PDB entry 8XLS | electron microscopy, 2.30 A resolution | chains A and B of the 17 polymer chains in the assembly

== Chain A ==
Protein: Photosystem I P700 chlorophyll a apoprotein A1
Organism: Thalassiosira pseudonana CCMP1335
Notes: EC 1.97.1.12
UniProtKB: A0T0M8 (PSAA_THAPS); numbering as in UniProt (aligned over 1-752)
Sequence (752 residues; numbered 1 to 752; the number before each row is that of its first residue):
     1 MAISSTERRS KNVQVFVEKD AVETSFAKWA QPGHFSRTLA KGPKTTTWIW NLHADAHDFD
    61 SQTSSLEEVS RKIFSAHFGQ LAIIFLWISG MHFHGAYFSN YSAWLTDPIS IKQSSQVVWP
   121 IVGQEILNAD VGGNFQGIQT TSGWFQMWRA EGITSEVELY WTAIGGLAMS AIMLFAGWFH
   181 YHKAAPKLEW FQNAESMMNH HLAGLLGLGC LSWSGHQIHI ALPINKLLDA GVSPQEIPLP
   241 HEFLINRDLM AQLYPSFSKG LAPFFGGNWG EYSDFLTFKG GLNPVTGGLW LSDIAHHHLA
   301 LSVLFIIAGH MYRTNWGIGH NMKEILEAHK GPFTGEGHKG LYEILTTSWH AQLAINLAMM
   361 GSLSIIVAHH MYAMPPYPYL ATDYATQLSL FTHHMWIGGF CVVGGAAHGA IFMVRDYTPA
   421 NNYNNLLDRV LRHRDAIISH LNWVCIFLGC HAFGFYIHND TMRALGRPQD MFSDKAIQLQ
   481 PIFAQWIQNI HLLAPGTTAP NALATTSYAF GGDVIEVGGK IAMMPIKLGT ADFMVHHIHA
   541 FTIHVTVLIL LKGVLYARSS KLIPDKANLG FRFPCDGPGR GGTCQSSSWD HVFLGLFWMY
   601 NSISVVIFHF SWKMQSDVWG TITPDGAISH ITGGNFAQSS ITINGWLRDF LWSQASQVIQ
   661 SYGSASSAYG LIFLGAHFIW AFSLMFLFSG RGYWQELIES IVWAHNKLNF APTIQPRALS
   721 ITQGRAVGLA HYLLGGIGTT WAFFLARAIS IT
Unresolved in the structure: 1-11
Ion coordination: chlorophyll a Mg (4 sites), coordinated by Gln80, Gln116, Gln124, Thr498; 4Fe-4S cluster Fe: Cys575, Cys584 (shared with Cys558(B), Cys567(B) of chain B)
Small-molecule neighbours:
  - Zeaxanthin (5X6): Trp119, Pro120, Ile121
  - beta-carotene (BCR), molecule 1: Ile83, Leu86, Trp87
  - beta-carotene (BCR), molecule 2: Ile84, Trp87, Ile88, Gly204, Leu205, Leu208, Gly209, Ser212
  - beta-carotene (BCR), molecule 3: Phe85, Ile88, Thr162, Gly165, Gly166, Met169, Leu208, Leu211, Ser212, Phe265
  - beta-carotene (BCR), molecule 4: Leu211, Leu261, Phe264, Phe265, Leu299, Val303, Ile306, His310, Ile318
  - beta-carotene (BCR), molecule 5: Leu341, Ile344, Leu345, Ala351, Ala354, Ile355, Gly409, Phe412
  - beta-carotene (BCR), molecule 6: Ala354, Ala358, Met359, Ser362, Val402, Gly405, Ala406, Val547, Leu550, Leu551, Val554
  - beta-carotene (BCR), molecule 7: Trp694, Leu697, Ile698
  - chlorophyll a isomer (CL0): Phe453, Tyr456, Val535, Ile538, Phe541, Thr542, Tyr600, Asn601, Ser604, Val605, Phe608, Ile643, Trp646, Leu647, Leu651, Ala655, Ile659, Phe673, His677, Trp680, Tyr732, Gly736, Thr739, Thr740, Phe743
  - chlorophyll a (CLA), molecule 1: Val13, Gln14, Val15, Trp190, Asn193, Ser196, His200, Thr314, Asn315, Trp316
  - chlorophyll a (CLA), molecule 2: Val15, Val17, Lys19, Phe74, Phe78, Ile172, Met173, Phe175, Ala176, Phe179, His180, Ala184, Pro186, Trp190
  - chlorophyll a (CLA), molecule 3: Val22, Glu23, Thr24, Ser25, Phe26, Lys28, Trp29, His34, Lys72, Ser75, Ala76, Gly79, Ile83, Leu174, Gly177, Trp178, Tyr181, His182
  - chlorophyll a (CLA), molecule 4: Trp29, Pro32, Trp48, Ile49, Trp50, Leu52, His53
  - chlorophyll a (CLA), molecule 5: Trp29, His34, Phe35, Leu52, His53, Ala56, His57, Phe59, Gln62, Lys72, Ala76, Gly79, Gln80, Ile83
  - chlorophyll a (CLA), molecule 6: Thr46, Ile49, Trp50, Ile698, Ile701, Val702, His705, Phe710, Pro712, Ile714, Pro716, Arg717
  - chlorophyll a (CLA), molecule 7: Trp50, Phe678, Ile679, Phe682, Phe686, Leu719, Gln723, Ala726, Val727, Ala730, His731, Leu734
  - chlorophyll a (CLA), molecule 8: His53, Ala54, Asp55, Ala56, His57, Asp58, His350, Leu353, Leu357, Phe400, Cys401, Val403, Gly404, Ala407, His408, Ile411, Arg415, Phe571, Arg572, Trp589, Val592, Leu596, Leu734
  - chlorophyll a (CLA), molecule 9: His57, Phe59, Ile73, Ala76, His77, Gln80, Leu81, Ile84, Phe85, Ile88, Trp349, His350, Gln352, Leu353, Asn356, Leu357, Met360, His408
  - chlorophyll a (CLA), molecule 10: His57, Gln80, Ile83, Ile84, Trp87, Leu357, Met360, Ile397, Phe400, Cys401
  - chlorophyll a (CLA), molecule 11: Leu66, Ser70, His77, Leu188, Phe191, Gln192, Ala194, Met197, Met198, His201, Leu202, Leu205, Leu206, Met322, Leu326, Tyr342, Leu345, Thr346, Thr347, Ser348, Trp349, Gln352, Ile355, Asn356, Met359, Met360
  - chlorophyll a (CLA), molecule 12: Phe74, His77, Phe78, Leu81, Phe85, Met173, Trp190, Phe191, Asn193, Ser196, Met197, His200, His201, Gly204, Leu205
  - chlorophyll a (CLA), molecule 13: Ala82, Ile83, Leu86, Gln116, Val117, Val118, Trp119, Ile121, Val122, Gln124, Leu127, Ile138, Ser170, Leu174, Ala668, Leu671, Ile672
  - chlorophyll a (CLA), molecule 14: Leu86, Trp87, Ser89, Gly90, Met91, Phe93, His94, Phe98, Gln116, Val117, Trp119, Leu167
  - chlorophyll a (CLA), molecule 15: Trp87, Met91, His94, Ser115, Gln116, Ile138, Gln139, Thr140, Thr141, Ser142, Trp144, Ala668, Tyr669, Ile672, Gly675, Ala676, Ile679, Leu734, Gly738, Trp741, Leu745
  - chlorophyll a (CLA), molecule 16: Trp87, Met91, Thr141, Ser142, Trp144, Ser389, Leu390, Thr392, His393, Trp396, Ile397, Phe400, Ile737, Thr740, Trp741
  - chlorophyll a (CLA), molecule 17: Trp87, Ile88, Ser142, Gly143, Trp144, Met147, Leu206, Met360, Leu363, Ser364, Val367, Met371, Tyr377, Leu390, His393, His394, Ile397
  - chlorophyll a (CLA), molecule 18: Ala150, Glu151, Leu206, Gly209, Cys210, Trp213, Gln217, Leu289, Leu291, Ile294, His297, His298, Leu301, Phe305, Leu363, Ile366, Val367, His370, Met371, Pro376, Tyr377
  - chlorophyll a (CLA), molecule 19: Glu151, Gly152, Ile153, Glu158, Trp161, Thr162, Gly209, Ser212, Trp213, Gly215, His216, His219, Ile220, Ile224, Pro240, His241, Leu244
  - chlorophyll a (CLA), molecule 20: Glu158, Trp161, Leu239, Pro240, His241, Leu244, Ile245
  - chlorophyll a (CLA), molecule 21: Met198, Leu202, Leu206, Leu304, Phe305, Ala308, Met311, Tyr312, Met322, Ile325, Leu326, Met359, Leu427, Val430, Leu551, Val554, Leu555
  - chlorophyll a (CLA), molecule 22: Asn199, His200, Ala203, Gly204, Leu208, Ile306, His310, Tyr312, Thr314, Trp316, Ile318
  - chlorophyll a (CLA), molecule 23: Leu211, Ser212, Ser214, Gly215, Ile218, His219, Phe243, Leu244, Arg247, Phe257, Gly260, Leu261, Phe264, Phe265, Tyr272, Phe275, Leu276, Leu299
  - chlorophyll a (CLA), molecule 24: Phe264, Trp269, Gly270, Tyr272, Ser273, Leu276, Phe278, His296, Leu299, Ala300, Val303, Asn501
  - chlorophyll a (CLA), molecule 25: Thr277, Phe278, Gly280, Leu289, Asp293, Ile294, His296, His297, Ala300, Leu301, Leu304, His370, Met374, Pro376, Thr506
  - chlorophyll a (CLA), molecule 26: Phe278, Thr497, Thr498, Ala499, Pro500, Asn501, Ala502
  - chlorophyll a (CLA), molecule 27: Leu304, Met359, Ser362, Leu363, Ile366, His369, His370, Tyr372, Ala373, Met374, Thr506, Ser507, Phe510
  - chlorophyll a (CLA), molecule 28: Ile307, His310, Met311, Arg313, Ile318, Gly319, His320
  - chlorophyll a (CLA), molecule 29: Met311, His320, Glu324, Ile325, Ala328, His329
  - chlorophyll a (CLA), molecule 30: Ile325, Leu326, His329, Thr334, His338, Leu341, Leu345, Leu426, Leu427, Val430
  - chlorophyll a (CLA), molecule 31: Ala328, His329, Lys330, Gly331, Pro332, Phe333
  - chlorophyll a (CLA), molecule 32: Phe333, Thr334, Leu426, Arg429, Val430, Arg432, His433, Ile437, His440
  - chlorophyll a (CLA), molecule 33: Ile365, Ile366, His369, Met395, Val402, Ile543, Thr546, Val547, Leu550, Met599, Ser602, Ile603, Val606
  - chlorophyll a (CLA), molecule 34: His369, Tyr372, Phe391, Phe483, Ala484, Ile487, Gln488, His491, Phe510, Ile526, Leu528, His536, His539, Ile543, Val606, His609, Phe610, Lys613, Met614
  - chlorophyll a (CLA), molecule 35: Ala436, His440, Trp443
  - chlorophyll a (CLA), molecule 36: Ile437, His440, Leu441, Trp443, Val444, Ala540, Ile543, His544, Val547, Leu551
  - chlorophyll a (CLA), molecule 37: Ser439, Asn442, Trp443, Ile446
  - chlorophyll a (CLA), molecule 38: Asn442, Cys445, Ile446, Gly449, Cys450, Phe453, Gly454, Ile457, Phe541, Val545, Leu548, Ile549, Leu594, Phe597, Trp598
  - chlorophyll a (CLA), molecule 39: Trp443, Ile446, Phe447, Cys450, His451
  - chlorophyll a (CLA), molecule 40: Trp443, Val444, Phe447, Leu448, Gln480, Pro481, Ile482, Phe483, Ala484, Phe533, His536, His537, Ala540, His544
  - chlorophyll a (CLA), molecule 41: Cys450, His451, Gly454, Phe455, Ile457, His458, Thr461, Met462, Arg467, Asp470, Phe472, Ile477
  - chlorophyll a (CLA), molecule 42: Phe453, Ile457, Asp460, Phe541, Phe597, Trp598, Tyr600, Asn601, Ile643, Leu647, Trp680, Tyr732
  - chlorophyll a (CLA), molecule 43: Thr461, Ala464, Leu465
  - chlorophyll a (CLA), molecule 44: Trp486, Ile487, Ile490, His491, Ala494, Thr498, Ala499, Thr506, Phe510
  - chlorophyll a (CLA), molecule 45: Leu647, Leu651, Trp652, Trp680
  - chlorophyll a (CLA), molecule 46: Leu671, Leu674, Gly675, His677, Phe678, Trp680, Ala681, Leu684
  - chlorophyll a (CLA), molecule 47: Phe678, Ala681, Phe682, Leu684, Met685, Phe688, Ser689, Tyr693, Trp694, Leu697
  - chlorophyll a (CLA), molecule 48: Ile701, Ala704, His705, Leu708, Phe710
  - chlorophyll a (CLA), molecule 49: Trp703, Ala704, Lys707, Leu708
  - phylloquinone (PQN): Trp50, Met685, Phe686, Ser689, Gly690, Arg691, Trp694, Ile698, Arg717, Ala718, Leu719, Ser720, Gly724
  - 4Fe-4S cluster (SF4): Pro574, Cys575, Gly577, Pro578, Cys584, Ile721, Arg725
Swiss-Prot annotation at these positions:
  - binding site ([4Fe-4S] cluster): Cys575, Cys584
  - binding site (chlorophyll a'): His677
  - binding site (chlorophyll a): Met685, Tyr693
  - binding site (phylloquinone): Trp694

== Chain B ==
Protein: Photosystem I P700 chlorophyll a apoprotein A2
Organism: Thalassiosira pseudonana CCMP1335
Notes: EC 1.97.1.12
UniProtKB: A0T0M9 (PSAB_THAPS); residue numbers follow UniProt; this construct covers 1-733
Sequence (733 residues; numbered 1 to 733; the number before each row is that of its first residue):
     1 MATKFPKFSQ ALAQDPATRR IWYGIATAHD LEAHDGMTEE NLYQKIFASH FGHLAIIFLW
    61 TSGNLFHVAW QGNFEKWVSN PLKTRPIAHS IWDPHFGESA LKAFSKGNTY PVNITFSGLY
   121 QWWYTIGFRT NQELYKGSIG LLLLASVLLI AGWLHLQPKF RPSLSWFKNN ESRLNHHLSG
   181 LLGFSSLAWT GHLVHVAIPA SRGVHVGWDN FLTTPPHPAG LTPFFTGNWT VYAENPDSAT
   241 HVFNTSEGSG TAILTFLGGF HPQTQSLWLS DMAHHHLAIA VVFIVAGHMY RTNFGIGHNM
   301 KEILDAHRPP GGRLGAGHVG LFETITNSLH MQLGLALACL GVATSLTAQH MYALTPYAYL
   361 SKDFTTEAAL YTHHQYIAGF LMVGAFAHGA IFFVRDYDPE LNKNNVLARM LEHKEAIISH
   421 LSWASLFLGF HTLGLYIHND TVVAFGQPEK QILFEPLFAE YIQAASGKAV YQFNVLLASS
   481 TSPATAAGNQ VWLPGWLEAI NNPKTDLFLK IGPGDFLVHH AIALGLHVTA LILVKGALDA
   541 RGSKLMPDKK DFGYSFPCDG PGRGGTCDIS AWDAFYLAMF WMLNTIGWVT FYWHWKHMTI
   601 WGGNPGQFDE SSNYIMGWLR DYLWLNSSPL INGYNPFGMN NLSVWSWMFL FGHLIWATGF
   661 MFLISWRGYW QELIETLVWA HERTPLANLI RWRDKPVALS IVQARLVGLV HFSVGYILTY
   721 AAFVIASTSG KFA
Unresolved in the structure: 1, 733
Ion coordination: chlorophyll a Mg near Asp93 (its only coordinating residue here); 4Fe-4S cluster Fe: Cys558, Cys567 (shared with Cys575(A), Cys584(A) of chain A)
Small-molecule neighbours:
  - beta-carotene (BCR), molecule 1: Gly52, Ile56, Leu59, Leu149
  - beta-carotene (BCR), molecule 2: Leu54, Phe58, Trp60, Gly180, Leu181, Phe184, Ser185
  - beta-carotene (BCR), molecule 3: Leu187, Leu221, Phe224, Phe225, Val281, Ile284, Val285, His288
  - beta-carotene (BCR), molecule 4: Met331, Gly334, Leu335, Ala338, Val342, Met382, Ala385, Phe386, Gly389, Phe392, Phe393, Leu407, Ala537
  - beta-carotene (BCR), molecule 5: Phe386, Leu407, Met410, Val534, Leu538
  - beta-carotene (BCR), molecule 6: Val644, Trp647, Met648, Phe651, Trp670, Ile674, Leu677
  - beta-carotene (BCR), molecule 7: Thr684, Pro685, Leu686, Ala687
  - chlorophyll a isomer (CL0): Leu619, Leu623, Trp624, Trp656
  - chlorophyll a (CLA), molecule 1: Phe5, Phe8, Ile25, Ala28, His29, Leu31, His34, Ser49, His53, Ile56
  - chlorophyll a (CLA), molecule 2: Thr18, Ile21, Trp22, Ile674, Leu677, Val678, His681, Ile690, Arg691, Trp692, Arg693, Asp694, Pro696, Val697
  - chlorophyll a (CLA), molecule 3: Trp22, Phe651, Leu654, Ile655, Thr658, Met661, Phe662, Leu699, Val707, Val710, His711, Val714
  - chlorophyll a (CLA), molecule 4: Ile25, Ala26, Thr27, Ala28, His29, Asp30, His330, Leu333, Leu337, Phe380, Leu381, Val383, Gly384, Ala387, His388, Ile391, Arg395, Tyr554, Trp572, Phe575, Phe651, Val710, Val714, Leu718
  - chlorophyll a (CLA), molecule 5: His29, Leu31, Tyr43, Ile46, Ser49, His50, His53, Leu54, Ile57, Phe167, Arg173, His177, Leu181, Leu329, His330, Gln332, Leu333, Ala336, Leu337, Leu340
  - chlorophyll a (CLA), molecule 6: His29, His53, Ile56, Ile57, Trp60, Leu340, Ile377, Phe380, Leu381
  - chlorophyll a (CLA), molecule 7: Phe47, Phe51, Leu144, Val147, Ile150, Ala151, Leu154, His155, Lys159, Phe160, Pro162, Trp166
  - chlorophyll a (CLA), molecule 8: Phe47, His50, Phe51, Leu54, Trp166, Phe167, Asn169, Ser172, Arg173, His176, His177, Gly180, Leu181, Leu182, Phe283, Leu340, Leu346
  - chlorophyll a (CLA), molecule 9: Ile56, Leu59, Trp60, Ser62, Gly63, Phe66, His67, Trp70, Gln71, His89, Ser90, Ile91, Trp92, Leu142
  - chlorophyll a (CLA), molecule 10: Ile56, Trp60, Asn64, His67, Val68, Ala88, His89, Asn113, Ile114, Thr115, Phe116, Ser117, Leu119, Val644, Trp645, Met648
  - chlorophyll a (CLA), molecule 11: Ile57, Phe58, Trp60, Thr61, Ser117, Gly118, Leu119, Trp122, Phe184, Ser185, Ala188, Leu340, Ala343, Thr344, Thr347, Met351, Tyr357, Leu370, His373, His374, Ile377, Leu381
  - chlorophyll a (CLA), molecule 12: Trp60, Asn64, Phe116, Ser117, Leu119, Ala369, Leu370, Thr372, His373, Tyr376, Ile377, Phe380, Met648, Ile717, Leu718, Tyr720, Ala721, Val724, Ile725
  - chlorophyll a (CLA), molecule 13: His89, Ser90, Ile91, Trp92, Asp93, Pro94, His95, Phe96, Phe104, Asn113, Ser643, Val644, Trp647
  - chlorophyll a (CLA), molecule 14: Trp92, Pro94, His95
  - chlorophyll a (CLA), molecule 15: Trp122, Thr125, Ile126, Leu181, Leu182, Ser185, Ser186, Trp189, Leu267, Met272, His275, His276, Ile279, Ala343, Leu346, Thr347, His350, Met351, Pro356, Tyr357
  - chlorophyll a (CLA), molecule 16: Ile126, Gly127, Phe128, Glu133, Lys136, Gly137, Gly140, Leu141, Leu143, Leu144, Ser146, Val147, Ile150, Ser185, Ala188, Trp189, Gly191, His192, His195, Val196, Val206, Gly207, Trp208, Phe211
  - chlorophyll a (CLA), molecule 17: Trp166, Asn169, Ser172, His176, Thr292, Asn293, Phe294
  - chlorophyll a (CLA), molecule 18: Asn170, Arg173, Leu174, His177, Leu178, Met300, Leu304, Phe322, Ile325, Thr326, Leu335, Ala336, Cys339, Leu340, Ala343
  - chlorophyll a (CLA), molecule 19: Leu174, Leu178, Leu182, Val282, Phe283, Ala286, Met289, Tyr290, Met300, Ile303, Leu304
  - chlorophyll a (CLA), molecule 20: Asn175, His176, Ser179, Gly180, Phe184, Ile284, His288, Tyr290, Thr292, Phe294, Ile296
  - chlorophyll a (CLA), molecule 21: Leu187, Ala188, Thr190, Gly191, Val194, His195, Phe211, Leu212, Thr213, Thr214, Pro215, Pro216, His217, Gly220, Leu221, Phe224, Tyr232, Leu254, Leu277
  - chlorophyll a (CLA), molecule 22: Phe224, Gly227, Trp229, Thr230, Tyr232, Ala233, Leu254, Thr255, Phe256, His274, Leu277, Ala278, Val281, Val491
  - chlorophyll a (CLA), molecule 23: Thr255, Phe256, Gly258, Gly259, Leu267, Asp271, Met272, His274, His275, Ala278, Ile279, Val282, His350, Leu354, Trp492, Trp496
  - chlorophyll a (CLA), molecule 24: Val282, Ile303, Leu304, His307, Leu314, His318, Leu321, Ile325, Met331, Val406, Leu407, Met410
  - chlorophyll a (CLA), molecule 25: Val285, Ala286, His288, Met289, Ile296, Gly297, His298
  - chlorophyll a (CLA), molecule 26: Met289, His298, Glu302, Ile303, Ala306, His307
  - chlorophyll a (CLA), molecule 27: Ala306, His307, Arg308, Pro309, Pro310, Arg313, Leu314
  - chlorophyll a (CLA), molecule 28: Arg313, Leu314, Val406, Arg409, Met410, Glu412, His413, Ala416, Ile417, His420
  - chlorophyll a (CLA), molecule 29: Leu335, Ala338, Cys339, Val342, Leu346, Gln349, His350, Tyr352, Ala353, Leu354, Leu507, Phe508
  - chlorophyll a (CLA), molecule 30: Val342, Ser345, Leu346, Gln349, Gln375, Gly379, Met382, Phe386, Leu526, Thr529, Ala530, Leu533, Met582, Thr585, Ile586
  - chlorophyll a (CLA), molecule 31: Gln349, Tyr352, Tyr371, Phe458, Ala459, Ile462, Gln463, Phe508, Leu509, Ile511, His519, Ile522, Leu526, Val589, Tyr592, Trp593, Lys596
  - chlorophyll a (CLA), molecule 32: Tyr376, Thr432, Leu433, Tyr436, Val518, Ala521, Leu524, Asn584, Trp588, Phe591, Ile615, Trp618, Leu619, Leu623, Ser627, Ile631, Phe649, His653, Trp656, Phe712, Tyr716, Thr719, Tyr720, Phe723
  - chlorophyll a (CLA), molecule 33: Ala416, His420, Trp423
  - chlorophyll a (CLA), molecule 34: Ile417, His420, Leu421, Trp423, Ala424, Ala523, Leu526, His527
  - chlorophyll a (CLA), molecule 35: Ser419, His420, Ser422, Trp423, Leu426, Phe430
  - chlorophyll a (CLA), molecule 36: Ser422, Ser425, Leu426, Gly429, Phe430, Leu433, Leu524, Val528, Leu531, Ile532, Leu577, Phe580, Trp581
  - chlorophyll a (CLA), molecule 37: Trp423, Leu426, Phe427, Phe430, His431
  - chlorophyll a (CLA), molecule 38: Phe427, Leu428, Phe454, Glu455, Pro456, Leu457, Phe458, Ala459, Phe516, His519, His520, Ala523, His527
  - chlorophyll a (CLA), molecule 39: Phe430, Gly434, Leu435, Ile437, His438, Thr441, Val442, Phe445, Lys450, Ile452
  - chlorophyll a (CLA), molecule 40: Leu433, Ile437, Asp440, Leu524, Phe580, Trp581, Asn584, Trp588, Ile615, Leu619, Trp656, Phe712
  - chlorophyll a (CLA), molecule 41: Leu457, Phe458, Tyr461, Phe473
  - chlorophyll a (CLA), molecule 42: Tyr461, Ile462, Ala465, Ser466, Leu476, Leu477, Ala484, Trp492, Leu493, Trp496, Phe508
  - chlorophyll a (CLA), molecule 43: Leu476, Ser482, Pro483, Ala484, Ala487, Gly488, Val491, Trp492
  - chlorophyll a (CLA), molecule 44: Trp647, Leu650, Phe651, His653, Leu654, Trp656, Ala657, Phe660
  - chlorophyll a (CLA), molecule 45: Leu654, Ala657, Thr658, Phe660, Met661, Ile664, Ser665, Tyr669, Trp670, Leu673
  - chlorophyll a (CLA), molecule 46: Leu677, Ala680, His681, Thr684, Ala687, Ile690
  - chlorophyll a (CLA), molecule 47: Trp679, Ala680, Arg683, Thr684, Pro685
  - chlorophyll a (CLA), molecule 48: Thr684, Pro685, Leu686, Ala687, Leu689
  - phylloquinone (PQN): Ile21, Trp22, Met661, Phe662, Ser665, Trp666, Arg667, Trp670, Ile674, Val697, Ala698, Leu699, Ser700, Ala704
  - 4Fe-4S cluster (SF4): Cys558, Gly560, Pro561, Thr566, Cys567, Trp666, Ile701, Arg705
Swiss-Prot annotation at these positions:
  - binding site ([4Fe-4S] cluster): Cys558, Cys567
  - binding site (chlorophyll a): His653, Met661, Tyr669
  - binding site (phylloquinone): Trp670

== How chain A and chain B interact ==
Pairs across the interface (150; chain A residue first):
  Val122(A) - Phe445(B)
  Val122(A) - Lys450(B)
  Gly123(A) - Phe445(B)
  Gly123(A) - Gln447(B)
  Gln124(A) - Phe445(B)
  Ile126(A) - Phe445(B)  hydrophobic
  Asp435(A) - Thr676(B)
  Ala436(A) - Trp679(B)  hydrophobic
  Ile438(A) - Leu673(B)  hydrophobic
  Ile438(A) - Thr676(B)
  Ser439(A) - Thr676(B)
  Ser439(A) - Trp679(B)
  Ser439(A) - Ala680(B)
  Asn442(A) - Leu673(B)
  Asn442(A) - Leu677(B)
  Asp460(A) - Tyr634(B)  hydrogen bond
  Asp460(A) - Leu650(B)
  Thr461(A) - Trp647(B)  hydrogen bond
  Arg463(A) - Tyr634(B)
  Arg463(A) - Asn635(B)
  Arg463(A) - Pro636(B)
  Arg463(A) - Met639(B)
  Ala464(A) - Tyr634(B)  hydrophobic
  Ala464(A) - Met639(B)
  Ala464(A) - Ser643(B)  hydrogen bond (backbone-side chain)
  Ala464(A) - Trp647(B)
  Leu465(A) - His95(B)
  Leu465(A) - Phe96(B)  hydrophobic
  Leu465(A) - Gly97(B)  hydrogen bond (backbone-backbone)
  Leu465(A) - Ala100(B)
  Gly466(A) - Ser99(B)
  Gly466(A) - Met639(B)
  Arg467(A) - His95(B)  hydrogen bond (side chain-backbone)
  Arg467(A) - Gly97(B)
  Ile549(A) - Tyr669(B)
  Lys552(A) - Tyr669(B)  hydrogen bond (side chain-backbone)
  Lys552(A) - Glu672(B)  salt bridge
  Lys552(A) - Leu673(B)
  Tyr556(A) - Thr676(B)
  Ser560(A) - Glu672(B)  hydrogen bond
  Lys561(A) - Glu675(B)
  Leu562(A) - Gln671(B)
  Leu562(A) - Glu675(B)  hydrogen bond (backbone-side chain)
  Lys566(A) - Glu672(B)  salt bridge
  Cys575(A) - Pro561(B)  hydrophobic
  Gly577(A) - Pro561(B)
  Pro578(A) - Cys558(B)  hydrophobic
  Pro578(A) - Gly560(B)
  Arg580(A) - Arg667(B)  hydrogen bond (backbone-side chain)
  Gly581(A) - Arg667(B)  hydrogen bond (backbone-side chain)
  Gly582(A) - Arg667(B)  hydrogen bond (backbone-side chain)
  Gly582(A) - Ile701(B)
  Thr583(A) - Gly668(B)
  Cys584(A) - Trp666(B)  hydrophobic
  Cys584(A) - Arg667(B)
  Cys584(A) - Gly668(B)  hydrogen bond (backbone-backbone)
  Cys584(A) - Tyr669(B)
  Cys584(A) - Ile701(B)  hydrophobic
  Gln585(A) - Ile664(B)  hydrogen bond (side chain-backbone)
  Gln585(A) - Ser665(B)
  Gln585(A) - Trp666(B)  hydrogen bond (side chain-backbone)
  Gln585(A) - Tyr669(B)
  Ser586(A) - Glu672(B)
  His591(A) - Tyr669(B)
  His591(A) - Glu672(B)  salt bridge
  Leu594(A) - Ser665(B)
  Leu594(A) - Tyr669(B)  hydrophobic
  Phe597(A) - Ile664(B)  hydrophobic
  Gln638(A) - Pro636(B)
  Ser639(A) - Pro636(B)
  Asn644(A) - Ile631(B)  hydrogen bond (side chain-backbone)
  Asn644(A) - Tyr634(B)  hydrogen bond (side chain-backbone)
  Asn644(A) - Leu650(B)
  Leu647(A) - Ile631(B)  hydrophobic
  Leu647(A) - Phe649(B)  hydrophobic
  Leu647(A) - Leu650(B)  hydrophobic
  Arg648(A) - Ile631(B)  hydrogen bond (side chain-backbone)
  Arg648(A) - Asn632(B)
  Arg648(A) - Tyr634(B)  hydrogen bond (side chain-backbone)
  Arg648(A) - Asn635(B)
  Arg648(A) - Pro636(B)
  Trp652(A) - Trp624(B)  hydrogen bond (backbone-side chain)
  Trp652(A) - Ile631(B)  hydrophobic
  Ser656(A) - Trp624(B)
  Ile659(A) - Met616(B)
  Ile659(A) - Arg620(B)
  Ile659(A) - Trp624(B)  hydrophobic
  Tyr662(A) - Asp440(B)  hydrogen bond
  Tyr662(A) - Val443(B)  hydrophobic
  Tyr662(A) - Ala444(B)  hydrophobic
  Tyr662(A) - Tyr614(B)  hydrophobic
  Tyr662(A) - Met616(B)  hydrophobic
  Gly663(A) - Val443(B)
  Gly663(A) - Ala444(B)  hydrogen bond (backbone-backbone)
  Ser667(A) - Ala444(B)  hydrogen bond (side chain-backbone)
  Ser667(A) - Phe445(B)
  Gly670(A) - Met616(B)
  Leu671(A) - Asp440(B)
  Leu671(A) - Ala444(B)  hydrophobic
  Phe673(A) - Leu619(B)  hydrophobic
  Leu674(A) - Asp440(B)
  Leu674(A) - Met616(B)
  Leu674(A) - Leu619(B)  hydrophobic
  Phe678(A) - Leu433(B)  hydrophobic
  Trp680(A) - Trp656(B)  hydrophobic
  Trp680(A) - Phe660(B)  hydrophobic
  Leu684(A) - Phe660(B)  hydrophobic
  Leu687(A) - Leu663(B)
  Phe688(A) - Tyr576(B)  hydrogen bond (backbone-side chain)
  Phe688(A) - Phe580(B)  hydrophobic
  Phe688(A) - Phe660(B)  hydrophobic
  Phe688(A) - Leu663(B)  hydrophobic
  Phe688(A) - Ile664(B)  hydrophobic
  Ser689(A) - Asp568(B)
  Ser689(A) - Leu577(B)
  Ser689(A) - Trp666(B)
  Gly690(A) - Cys567(B)
  Gly690(A) - Asp568(B)  hydrogen bond (backbone-side chain)
  Arg691(A) - Arg563(B)
  Arg691(A) - Gly564(B)  hydrogen bond (side chain-backbone)
  Arg691(A) - Gly565(B)  hydrogen bond (side chain-backbone)
  Arg691(A) - Cys567(B)
  Gly692(A) - Leu545(B)
  Gly692(A) - Cys567(B)  hydrogen bond (backbone-backbone)
  Tyr693(A) - Ile532(B)
  Tyr693(A) - Lys535(B)
  Tyr693(A) - Cys567(B)
  Tyr693(A) - Asp568(B)  hydrogen bond (backbone-backbone)
  Tyr693(A) - Leu577(B)  hydrophobic
  Gln695(A) - Leu545(B)
  Glu696(A) - Lys535(B)  salt bridge
  Glu696(A) - Ser543(B)  hydrogen bond
  Glu696(A) - Lys549(B)  salt bridge
  Glu696(A) - Ile569(B)
  Leu697(A) - Ile418(B)  hydrophobic
  Leu697(A) - Lys535(B)
  Glu699(A) - Ser543(B)
  Glu699(A) - Lys544(B)  hydrogen bond (side chain-backbone)
  Glu699(A) - Leu545(B)  hydrogen bond (side chain-backbone)
  Ser700(A) - Glu415(B)
  Ser700(A) - Ile418(B)
  Ser700(A) - Ser419(B)
  Ile701(A) - Ser422(B)
  Trp703(A) - Glu415(B)
  Trp703(A) - Ala416(B)  hydrophobic
  Trp703(A) - Ser419(B)
  Ala704(A) - Ser419(B)
  Ile721(A) - Gly565(B)
  Ile721(A) - Cys567(B)  hydrophobic
  Arg725(A) - Trp666(B)
Interface residues without a listed pair, chain A (80 interface residues in all): Leu127, Phe453, Leu548, Pro574, Phe593, Ile643, Val658, Gln660, Ser664
Interface residues without a listed pair, chain B (81 interface residues in all): Lys414, Thr441, Gly446, Leu531, Asp539, Pro557, Thr566, Ile615, Ser627, Ser628, Leu654, Ser700, Phe712

== Overview ==
The interface between chain A and chain B involves 80 residues on one side and 81 on the other; the contacts
include 31 hydrogen bonds and 5 salt bridges. Polar contacts include Lys552(A)-Glu672(B), Lys566(A)-Glu672(B)
and His591(A)-Glu672(B).
Chain A is Photosystem I P700 chlorophyll a apoprotein A1 and chain B is Photosystem I P700 chlorophyll a
apoprotein A2, both from Thalassiosira pseudonana CCMP1335; the structure, PSI-FCPI of the diatom
Thalassiosira pseudonana CCMP1335, was determined by electron microscopy.
